5J96 - chains A and B of the 3 polymer chains in the assembly; structure by X-ray diffraction, 3.41 A resolution.

== Chain A ==
Protein: VP1
Organism: Slow bee paralysis virus
UniProt: A7LM73 (A7LM73_9VIRU); residues 1-266 here correspond to UniProt positions 889-1154 (UniProt number = residue number + 888)
Sequence (266 residues; each row starts with the number of its first residue):
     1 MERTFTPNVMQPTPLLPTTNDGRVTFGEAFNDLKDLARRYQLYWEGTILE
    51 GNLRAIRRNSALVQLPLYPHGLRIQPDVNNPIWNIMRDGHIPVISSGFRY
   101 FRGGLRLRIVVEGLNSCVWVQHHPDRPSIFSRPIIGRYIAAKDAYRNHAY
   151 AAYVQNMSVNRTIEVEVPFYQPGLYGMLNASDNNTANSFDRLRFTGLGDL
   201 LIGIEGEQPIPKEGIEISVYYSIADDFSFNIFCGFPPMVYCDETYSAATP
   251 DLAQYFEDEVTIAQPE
Unresolved in the structure: 1-5, 186-187, 247-266

== Chain B ==
Protein: VP2
Organism: Slow bee paralysis virus
UniProt: A7LM73 (A7LM73_9VIRU); residues 1-261 here correspond to UniProt positions 177-437 (UniProt number = residue number + 176)
Sequence (261 residues; numbered 1 to 261; the number before each row is that of its first residue):
     1 MDRPEGSEERTVQTSNVVLGETNIESQDIASKEYSPTWDRLASSEVSDEY
    51 PMLTDRWLFWKSVKWEVNDSAFGKMLVQEKFPQSWVQMDVNVNNIPRYTN
   101 IPNFIPFNIHQYMRADFEVKIYVNPNDFVSGWLIMAFLYQGSEMFDYKLR
   151 RNPAALMQMPHVLVNVGAANEATLKIPYRYVRPFMRCKDILRGDNLITGV
   201 TEPLNMGVLFVEVLIPFRTSAASSAPKSLDVSLFVKMTNAKFTGMVDGSI
   251 ALLSKPIALPE
Unresolved in the structure: 92-100

== Chain A / chain B interface ==
Contacting residue pairs (63):
  T6(A) - S26(B)  hydrogen bond
  T6(A) - Q27(B)  hydrogen bond (backbone-backbone)
  T6(A) - D28(B)
  T6(A) - H161(B)
  T6(A) - L163(B)
  P7(A) - Q27(B)
  P7(A) - D28(B)
  N8(A) - D28(B)
  N8(A) - M159(B)
  N8(A) - P160(B)
  N8(A) - H161(B)
  R99(A) - Y139(B)  hydrogen bond (side chain-backbone)
  R99(A) - Q140(B)  hydrogen bond (side chain-backbone)
  R99(A) - E143(B)
  R99(A) - M144(B)
  Y100(A) - Y139(B)
  Y100(A) - Q140(B)  hydrogen bond
  R102(A) - W38(B)
  P127(A) - L196(B)
  P127(A) - I197(B)  hydrophobic
  I129(A) - L196(B)  hydrophobic
  G173(A) - V181(B)
  L174(A) - W38(B)  hydrophobic
  L174(A) - Y180(B)
  L174(A) - V181(B)  hydrogen bond (backbone-backbone)
  L174(A) - P183(B)  hydrophobic
  Y175(A) - R179(B)  hydrogen bond
  Y175(A) - Y180(B)
  Y175(A) - V181(B)
  M177(A) - Q140(B)
  M177(A) - E143(B)
  N179(A) - E143(B)
  N179(A) - M144(B)
  N179(A) - F145(B)  hydrogen bond (backbone-backbone)
  A180(A) - E143(B)
  A180(A) - F145(B)
  S181(A) - E143(B)  hydrogen bond (side chain-backbone)
  S181(A) - F145(B)
  T185(A) - N195(B)  hydrogen bond
  S188(A) - E143(B)
  S188(A) - G199(B)
  S188(A) - V200(B)
  F189(A) - G199(B)
  F189(A) - T201(B)
  D190(A) - E143(B)
  D190(A) - Y180(B)  hydrogen bond
  D190(A) - V181(B)
  R191(A) - E143(B)  salt bridge
  L192(A) - L196(B)
  L192(A) - I197(B)  hydrophobic
  L192(A) - T198(B)
  L192(A) - G199(B)
  F194(A) - V181(B)  hydrophobic
  I231(A) - S31(B)
  I231(A) - Y139(B)  hydrophobic
  I231(A) - R179(B)
  F232(A) - Q158(B)
  C233(A) - L138(B)  hydrophobic
  G234(A) - Q158(B)
  G234(A) - M159(B)
  F235(A) - Q158(B)  hydrogen bond (backbone-side chain)
  P236(A) - D146(B)
  P237(A) - L149(B)  hydrophobic
Other interface residues (no listed pair), chain A (34 interface residues in all): H70, G176, N183, N184, R193
Other interface residues (no listed pair), chain B (32 interface residues in all): A155, M157, R182

== In short ==
34 residues of chain A face 32 of chain B across their interface; the contacts include 12 hydrogen bonds and 1
salt bridge. Among the polar pairs are R191(A)-E143(B), T6(A)-S26(B) and R99(A)-Y139(B).
Here chain A is VP1 and chain B is VP2, both from Slow bee paralysis virus. Entry 5J96 (Crystal structure of
Slow Bee Paralysis Virus at 3.4A resolution) was determined by X-ray diffraction (same publication as 5CDC,
5CDD and 5J98).
